3AIE - chain A; structure by X-ray diffraction, 2.10 A resolution.

== Chain A ==
Name: Glucosyltransferase-SI
Source organism: Streptococcus mutans
Notes: EC 2.4.1.5
Reference sequence: P13470 (GTFC_STRMU); numbering as in UniProt (aligned over 244-1087)
Sequence (844 residues; each row starts with the number of its first residue):
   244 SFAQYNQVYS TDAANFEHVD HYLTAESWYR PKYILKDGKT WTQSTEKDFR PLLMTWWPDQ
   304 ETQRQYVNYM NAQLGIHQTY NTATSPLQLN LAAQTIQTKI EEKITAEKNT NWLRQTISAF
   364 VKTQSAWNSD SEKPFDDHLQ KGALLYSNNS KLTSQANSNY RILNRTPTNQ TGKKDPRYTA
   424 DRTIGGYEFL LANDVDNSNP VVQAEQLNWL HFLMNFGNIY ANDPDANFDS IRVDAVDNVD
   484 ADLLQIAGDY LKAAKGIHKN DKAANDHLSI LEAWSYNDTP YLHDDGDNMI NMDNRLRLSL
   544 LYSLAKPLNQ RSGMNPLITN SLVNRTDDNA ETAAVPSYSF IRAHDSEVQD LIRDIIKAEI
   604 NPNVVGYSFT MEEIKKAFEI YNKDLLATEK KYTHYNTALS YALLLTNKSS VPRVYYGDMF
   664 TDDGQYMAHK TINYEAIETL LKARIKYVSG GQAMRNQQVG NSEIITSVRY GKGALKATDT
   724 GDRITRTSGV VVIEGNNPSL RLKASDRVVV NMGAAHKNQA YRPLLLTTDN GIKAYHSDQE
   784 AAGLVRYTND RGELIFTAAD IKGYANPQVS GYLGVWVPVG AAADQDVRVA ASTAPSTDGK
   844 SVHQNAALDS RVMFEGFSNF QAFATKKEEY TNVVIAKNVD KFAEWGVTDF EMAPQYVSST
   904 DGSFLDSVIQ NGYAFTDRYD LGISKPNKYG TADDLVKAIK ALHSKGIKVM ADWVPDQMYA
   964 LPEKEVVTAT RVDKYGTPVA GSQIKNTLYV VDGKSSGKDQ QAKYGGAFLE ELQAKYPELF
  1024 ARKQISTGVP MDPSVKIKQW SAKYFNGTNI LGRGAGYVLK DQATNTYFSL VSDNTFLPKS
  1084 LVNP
Ion coordination: Ca2+: Glu431, Asp437, Asn481, Asp959

== In short ==
The Ca2+ site is built by Glu431, Asp437, Asn481 and Asp959.
Chain A is Glucosyltransferase-SI (Streptococcus mutans); the structure, Crystal Structure of glucansucrase
from Streptococcus mutans, was determined by X-ray diffraction (same publication as 3AIB and 3AIC).
